PDB entry 2PLV | X-ray diffraction, 2.88 A resolution | chains 2 and 4 of the 4 polymer chains in the assembly

# Chain 2
Protein: Human poliovirus type 1 (subunit VP2)
Organism: Human poliovirus 1
Reference sequence: P03300 (POLH_POL1M); residues 1-272 here correspond to UniProt positions 69-340 (UniProt number = residue number + 68)
Chain sequence (272 residues; row label = number of the first residue in the row):
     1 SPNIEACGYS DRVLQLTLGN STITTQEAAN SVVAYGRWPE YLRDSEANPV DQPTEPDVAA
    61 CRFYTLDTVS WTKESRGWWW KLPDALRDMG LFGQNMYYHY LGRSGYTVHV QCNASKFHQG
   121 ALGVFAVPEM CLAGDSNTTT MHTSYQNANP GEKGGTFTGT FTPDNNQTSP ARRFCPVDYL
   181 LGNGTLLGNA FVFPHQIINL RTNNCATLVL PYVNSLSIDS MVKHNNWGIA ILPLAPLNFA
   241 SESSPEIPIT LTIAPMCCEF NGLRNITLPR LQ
Not modelled in the structure: 1-4

# Chain 4
Protein: Human poliovirus type 1 (subunit VP4)
Organism: Human poliovirus 1
Reference sequence: P03300 (POLG_POL1M); residues 2-69 here correspond to UniProt positions 1-68 (UniProt number = residue number - 1)
Chain sequence (68 residues; each row starts with the number of its first residue):
     2 GAQVSSQKVG AHENSNRAYG GSTINYTTIN YYRDSASNAA SKQDFSQDPS KFTEPIKDVL
    62 IKTAPMLN
Not modelled in the structure: 18-22

# Interface between chain 2 and chain 4
Residue-residue contacts (17):
  Ser10(2) - Asn69(4)  hydrogen bond (side chain-backbone)
  Asp11(2) - Asp59(4)
  Asp11(2) - Met67(4)
  Asp11(2) - Asn69(4)  hydrogen bond (backbone-backbone)
  Arg12(2) - Leu68(4)
  Arg12(2) - Asn69(4)
  Ala29(2) - Leu68(4)  hydrophobic
  Asn30(2) - Asp59(4)
  Ser31(2) - Ile57(4)
  Ser31(2) - Lys58(4)  hydrogen bond (backbone-backbone)
  Val32(2) - Pro56(4)
  Val33(2) - Pro56(4)  hydrogen bond (backbone-backbone)
  Tyr35(2) - Lys52(4)
  Tyr35(2) - Phe53(4)  hydrophobic
  Gly36(2) - Lys52(4)
  Trp38(2) - Lys58(4)
  Thr202(2) - Leu68(4)
Also at the interface, not in a pair above, chain 2 (13 interface residues in all): Ala28

# Summary
Chain 2 and chain 4 form an interface of 13 and 9 residues respectively; the contacts include 4 hydrogen
bonds. Polar contacts include Ser10(2)-Asn69(4), Asp11(2)-Asn69(4) and Ser31(2)-Lys58(4).
Here chain 2 is Human poliovirus type 1 (subunit VP2) and chain 4 is Human poliovirus type 1 (subunit VP4),
both from Human poliovirus 1. Entry 2PLV (Structural factors that control conformational transitions and
serotype specificity in type 3 poliovirus) was determined by X-ray diffraction.
